PDB entry 1M1O | X-ray diffraction, 1.95 A resolution | chains A and B of the 4 polymer chains in the assembly

# Chain A (and B)
Molecule: Acetyl-CoA acetyltransferase
Source organism: Zoogloea ramigera
Notes: EC 2.3.1.9; chain B of this document is another copy of the same molecule, construct and numbering; everything in this record applies to it too
UniProt: P07097 (THIL_ZOORA); the construct has insertions or renumbered stretches relative to UniProt, so the offset changes along the chain: 1-9 = UniProt 1-9; 11-392 = UniProt 10-391
Chain sequence (392 residues; each row starts with the number of its first residue):
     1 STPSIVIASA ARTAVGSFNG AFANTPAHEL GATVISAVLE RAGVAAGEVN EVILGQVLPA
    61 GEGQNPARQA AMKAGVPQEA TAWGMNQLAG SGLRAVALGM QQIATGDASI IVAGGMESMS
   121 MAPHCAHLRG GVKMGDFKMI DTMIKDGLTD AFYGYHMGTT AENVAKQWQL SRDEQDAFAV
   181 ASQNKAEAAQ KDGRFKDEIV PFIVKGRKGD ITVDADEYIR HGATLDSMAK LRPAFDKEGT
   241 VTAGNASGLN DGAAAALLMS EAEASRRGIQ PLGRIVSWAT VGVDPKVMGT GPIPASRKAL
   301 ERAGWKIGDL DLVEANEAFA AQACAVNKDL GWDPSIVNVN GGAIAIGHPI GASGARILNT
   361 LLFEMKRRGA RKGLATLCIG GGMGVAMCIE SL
Disordered / not traced: 1-2
Construct notes: insertion (10); engineered mutation Ala-89 (Cys88 in P07097); conflict Arg-129 (Ala128 in P07097)
Ligand contacts: acetoacetyl-coenzyme A (CAA): Leu-88, Ala-89, Gly-147, Leu-148, His-156, Met-157, Gln-183, Arg-220, Ser-227, Met-228, Leu-231, Ala-234, Phe-235, Ala-243, Gly-244, Ala-246, Ser-247, Gly-248, Leu-249, Met-288, Ala-318, Phe-319, His-348, Ile-350, Cys-378, Ile-379, Gly-380

# Interface between chain A and chain B
Contacting residue pairs (147):
  Phe-18(A) / Arg-129(B)
  Asn-19(A) / Arg-129(B)
  Asn-24(A) / His-127(B)
  Glu-51(A) / Arg-94(B)  salt bridge
  Glu-51(A) / Thr-280(B)
  Ala-60(A) / Ala-60(B)  hydrophobic
  Ala-60(A) / Asp-146(B)
  Gly-61(A) / Lys-145(B)
  Gly-61(A) / Asp-146(B)  hydrogen bond (backbone-side chain)
  Glu-62(A) / Asp-146(B)  hydrogen bond (backbone-side chain)
  Gly-63(A) / Lys-145(B)
  Gly-63(A) / Asp-146(B)  hydrogen bond (backbone-side chain)
  Gln-64(A) / Leu-88(B)
  Gln-64(A) / Lys-145(B)
  Gln-64(A) / Asp-146(B)
  Gln-64(A) / Gly-147(B)  hydrogen bond (side chain-backbone)
  Gln-64(A) / Thr-149(B)
  Gln-64(A) / Asp-150(B)
  Gln-64(A) / Met-157(B)  hydrogen bond
  Gln-64(A) / Gly-380(B)
  Gln-64(A) / Gly-381(B)
  Asn-65(A) / Asn-86(B)
  Asn-65(A) / Leu-88(B)
  Asn-65(A) / Met-383(B)
  Arg-68(A) / Phe-152(B)
  Arg-68(A) / Val-283(B)  hydrogen bond (side chain-backbone)
  Arg-68(A) / Gly-381(B)  hydrogen bond (side chain-backbone)
  Arg-68(A) / Gly-382(B)  hydrogen bond (side chain-backbone)
  Gln-69(A) / Ala-151(B)
  Gln-69(A) / Phe-152(B)
  Met-72(A) / Phe-152(B)  hydrophobic
  Gln-78(A) / Gly-282(B)
  Gln-78(A) / Val-283(B)  hydrogen bond (backbone-backbone)
  Gln-78(A) / Asp-284(B)  hydrogen bond
  Glu-79(A) / Val-281(B)
  Glu-79(A) / Gly-282(B)  hydrogen bond (backbone-backbone)
  Ala-80(A) / Gly-282(B)
  Thr-81(A) / Gln-87(B)
  Thr-81(A) / Thr-280(B)
  Thr-81(A) / Val-281(B)
  Thr-81(A) / Gly-282(B)
  Thr-81(A) / Met-383(B)
  Ala-82(A) / Gln-87(B)
  Ala-82(A) / Met-383(B)  hydrogen bond (backbone-side chain)
  Trp-83(A) / Met-85(B)  hydrophobic
  Trp-83(A) / Asn-86(B)
  Trp-83(A) / Gln-87(B)
  Trp-83(A) / Arg-94(B)
  Trp-83(A) / Leu-98(B)  hydrophobic
  Gly-84(A) / Met-85(B)
  Gly-84(A) / Asn-86(B)  hydrogen bond (backbone-backbone)
  Met-85(A) / Trp-83(B)  hydrophobic
  Met-85(A) / Gly-84(B)
  Met-85(A) / Met-85(B)  hydrophobic
  Asn-86(A) / Asn-65(B)
  Asn-86(A) / Trp-83(B)
  Asn-86(A) / Gly-84(B)  hydrogen bond (backbone-backbone)
  Gln-87(A) / Ala-82(B)
  Gln-87(A) / Trp-83(B)
  Leu-88(A) / Gln-64(B)
  Arg-94(A) / Glu-51(B)  salt bridge
  Arg-94(A) / Trp-83(B)
  Arg-94(A) / Gln-102(B)  hydrogen bond
  Leu-98(A) / Trp-83(B)  hydrophobic
  Leu-98(A) / Gln-102(B)
  Gln-101(A) / Gln-101(B)
  Gln-101(A) / Gln-102(B)  hydrogen bond
  Gln-101(A) / Thr-105(B)  hydrogen bond
  Gln-101(A) / Asp-107(B)  hydrogen bond
  Gln-102(A) / Arg-94(B)  hydrogen bond
  Gln-102(A) / Leu-98(B)
  Gln-102(A) / Gln-101(B)  hydrogen bond
  Gln-102(A) / Trp-278(B)
  Thr-105(A) / Gln-101(B)  hydrogen bond
  Thr-105(A) / Thr-105(B)
  Asp-107(A) / Gln-101(B)  hydrogen bond
  Asp-107(A) / Trp-278(B)  hydrogen bond
  Asp-107(A) / Arg-302(B)  salt bridge
  Met-119(A) / Arg-129(B)
  Ser-120(A) / His-127(B)  hydrogen bond (backbone-side chain)
  Ser-120(A) / Arg-129(B)  hydrogen bond (backbone-side chain)
  Met-121(A) / His-127(B)
  Ala-122(A) / His-127(B)
  Ala-122(A) / Arg-129(B)  hydrogen bond (backbone-side chain)
  Pro-123(A) / Cys-125(B)  hydrophobic
  Pro-123(A) / Ala-126(B)
  Pro-123(A) / His-127(B)
  His-124(A) / Cys-125(B)
  His-124(A) / Ala-126(B)  hydrogen bond (backbone-backbone)
  Cys-125(A) / Pro-123(B)  hydrophobic
  Cys-125(A) / His-124(B)
  Cys-125(A) / Cys-125(B)  hydrophobic
  Ala-126(A) / Pro-123(B)
  Ala-126(A) / His-124(B)  hydrogen bond (backbone-backbone)
  His-127(A) / Asn-24(B)
  His-127(A) / Ser-120(B)  hydrogen bond (side chain-backbone)
  His-127(A) / Met-121(B)
  His-127(A) / Pro-123(B)
  Arg-129(A) / Phe-18(B)
  Arg-129(A) / Asn-19(B)
  Arg-129(A) / Met-119(B)
  Arg-129(A) / Ser-120(B)  hydrogen bond (side chain-backbone)
  Arg-129(A) / Ala-122(B)  hydrogen bond (side chain-backbone)
  Arg-129(A) / Asp-141(B)  salt bridge
  Arg-129(A) / Met-143(B)
  Met-139(A) / Met-139(B)  hydrophobic
  Asp-141(A) / Arg-129(B)  salt bridge
  Met-143(A) / Arg-129(B)
  Lys-145(A) / Gly-61(B)
  Lys-145(A) / Gly-63(B)
  Lys-145(A) / Gln-64(B)
  Asp-146(A) / Ala-60(B)
  Asp-146(A) / Gly-61(B)  hydrogen bond (side chain-backbone)
  Asp-146(A) / Glu-62(B)  hydrogen bond (side chain-backbone)
  Asp-146(A) / Gly-63(B)  hydrogen bond (side chain-backbone)
  Asp-146(A) / Gln-64(B)
  Gly-147(A) / Gln-64(B)  hydrogen bond (backbone-side chain)
  Leu-148(A) / Gln-64(B)
  Thr-149(A) / Gln-64(B)
  Asp-150(A) / Gln-64(B)
  Ala-151(A) / Gln-69(B)
  Phe-152(A) / Arg-68(B)
  Phe-152(A) / Gln-69(B)
  Phe-152(A) / Met-72(B)  hydrophobic
  Met-157(A) / Gln-64(B)  hydrogen bond
  Trp-278(A) / Gln-102(B)
  Trp-278(A) / Asp-107(B)  hydrogen bond
  Thr-280(A) / Glu-51(B)
  Thr-280(A) / Thr-81(B)
  Val-281(A) / Glu-79(B)
  Val-281(A) / Thr-81(B)
  Gly-282(A) / Gln-78(B)
  Gly-282(A) / Glu-79(B)  hydrogen bond (backbone-backbone)
  Gly-282(A) / Ala-80(B)
  Gly-282(A) / Thr-81(B)
  Val-283(A) / Arg-68(B)  hydrogen bond (backbone-side chain)
  Val-283(A) / Gln-78(B)  hydrogen bond (backbone-backbone)
  Asp-284(A) / Gln-78(B)
  Arg-302(A) / Asp-107(B)  salt bridge
  Gly-380(A) / Gln-64(B)
  Gly-381(A) / Gln-64(B)  hydrogen bond (backbone-side chain)
  Gly-381(A) / Arg-68(B)  hydrogen bond (backbone-side chain)
  Gly-382(A) / Arg-68(B)  hydrogen bond (backbone-side chain)
  Gly-382(A) / Gln-78(B)
  Met-383(A) / Asn-65(B)
  Met-383(A) / Thr-81(B)
  Met-383(A) / Ala-82(B)
Also at the interface, not in a pair above, chain A (69 interface residues in all): Ala-23, Pro-59, Ala-104, Gly-106, Leu-128, Pro-285
Also at the interface, not in a pair above, chain B (69 interface residues in all): Ala-23, Pro-59, Ala-104, Gly-106, Leu-128, Leu-148, Pro-285

# In short
Chain A and chain B each contribute 69 residues to their interface; the contacts include 43 hydrogen bonds and
6 salt bridges. Polar pairs include Glu-51(A)/Arg-94(B), Asp-107(A)/Arg-302(B) and Arg-129(A)/Asp-141(B).
Ligands of chain A: acetoacetyl-coenzyme A.
Both chains are Acetyl-CoA acetyltransferase (Zoogloea ramigera). Entry 1M1O (Crystal structure of
biosynthetic thiolase, C89A mutant, complexed with acetoacetyl-CoA) was determined by X-ray diffraction (same
publication as 1M1T, 1M3K, 1M3Z, 1M4S and 1M4T).
